Entry 5S4O (X-ray diffraction, 2.30 A resolution); this record covers chains A and E of the 6 polymer chains in the assembly.

[Chain A]
Name: Tubulin alpha-1B chain
From: Bos taurus
UniProtKB: P81947 (TBA1B_BOVIN); residue numbers follow UniProt; this construct covers 1-451
Sequence (451 residues; row label = number of the first residue in the row):
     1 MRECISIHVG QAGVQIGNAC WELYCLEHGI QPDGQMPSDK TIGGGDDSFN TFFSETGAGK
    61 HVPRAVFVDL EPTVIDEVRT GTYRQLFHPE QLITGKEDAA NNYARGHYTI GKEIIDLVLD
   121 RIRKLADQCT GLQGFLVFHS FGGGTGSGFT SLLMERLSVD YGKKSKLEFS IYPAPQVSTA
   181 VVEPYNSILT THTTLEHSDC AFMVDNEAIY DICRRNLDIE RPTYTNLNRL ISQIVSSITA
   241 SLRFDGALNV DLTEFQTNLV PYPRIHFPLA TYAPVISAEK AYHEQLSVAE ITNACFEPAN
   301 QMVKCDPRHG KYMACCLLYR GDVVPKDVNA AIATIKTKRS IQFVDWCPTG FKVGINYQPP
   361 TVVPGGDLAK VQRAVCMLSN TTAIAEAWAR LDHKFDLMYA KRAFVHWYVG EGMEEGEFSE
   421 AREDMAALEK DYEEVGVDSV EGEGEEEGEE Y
Unresolved in the structure: 438-451
Ion coordination: Ca2+: Asp-39, Thr-41, Gly-44, Glu-55
Residues lining bound ligands: GTP (guanosine-5'-triphosphate): Gly-10, Gln-11, Ala-12, Gln-15, Ile-16, Asp-69, Asp-98, Ala-99, Ala-100, Asn-101, Ser-140, Gly-142, Gly-143, Gly-144, Thr-145, Gly-146, Ile-171, Pro-173, Val-177, Ser-178, Thr-179, Glu-183, Asn-206, Tyr-224, Leu-227, Asn-228, Ile-231
What the authors report for this chain:
  - binding site for the ligand O0J: Thr-257

[Chain E]
Name: Stathmin-4
From: Rattus norvegicus
UniProtKB: P63043 (STMN4_RAT); residues 5-145 here correspond to UniProt positions 49-189 (UniProt number = residue number + 44)
Sequence (143 residues; numbered 3 to 145; the number before each row is that of its first residue):
     3 MADMEVIELN KCTSGQSFEV ILKPPSFDGV PEFNASLPRR RDPSLEEIQK KLEAAEERRK
    63 YQEAELLKHL AEKREHEREV IQKAIEENNN FIKMAKEKLA QKMESNKENR EAHLAAMLER
   123 LQEKDKHAEE VRKNKELKEE ASR
Unresolved in the structure: 3-5, 29-43, 144-145
Differences from the reference sequence: initiating methionine (3); expression tag (4)
UniProt features mapped onto this chain:
  - modified residue: Ser-46 (Phosphoserine)

[Chain A / chain E interface]
Pairs across the interface - 57 pairs, chain A then chain E:
  His-107(A) / Leu-54(E)
  Tyr-108(A) / Ala-57(E)  hydrophobic
  Thr-109(A) / Arg-61(E)  hydrogen bond
  Lys-112(A) / Leu-54(E)
  Lys-112(A) / Glu-58(E)  salt bridge
  Glu-155(A) / Ile-50(E)
  Glu-155(A) / Lys-53(E)  salt bridge
  Arg-156(A) / Leu-47(E)
  Arg-156(A) / Gln-51(E)
  Ser-158(A) / Asp-44(E)
  Val-159(A) / Pro-45(E)
  His-197(A) / Asp-44(E)  salt bridge
  His-197(A) / Pro-45(E)
  Asp-245(A) / Cys-14(E)
  Asp-245(A) / Ser-16(E)  hydrogen bond (backbone-side chain)
  Ala-247(A) / Asn-12(E)
  Ala-247(A) / Ser-19(E)
  Leu-248(A) / Ser-19(E)
  Pro-325(A) / Gln-18(E)
  Pro-325(A) / Phe-20(E)  hydrophobic
  Asn-329(A) / Met-6(E)
  Asn-329(A) / Val-8(E)
  Asn-329(A) / Phe-20(E)
  Asn-329(A) / Val-22(E)
  Ile-332(A) / Val-22(E)  hydrophobic
  Lys-336(A) / Leu-24(E)
  Asp-345(A) / Pro-27(E)
  Asp-345(A) / Ser-28(E)  hydrogen bond (backbone-backbone)
  Pro-348(A) / Lys-25(E)
  Pro-348(A) / Pro-27(E)
  Thr-349(A) / Ile-23(E)
  Thr-349(A) / Leu-24(E)  hydrogen bond (backbone-backbone)
  Thr-349(A) / Lys-25(E)  hydrogen bond (backbone-backbone)
  Gly-350(A) / Val-22(E)
  Phe-351(A) / Glu-21(E)
  Phe-351(A) / Val-22(E)  hydrogen bond (backbone-backbone)
  Phe-351(A) / Leu-24(E)  hydrophobic
  Lys-352(A) / Phe-20(E)
  Lys-352(A) / Glu-21(E)  salt bridge
  Val-353(A) / Ser-19(E)
  Val-353(A) / Phe-20(E)  hydrogen bond (backbone-backbone)
  Gly-354(A) / Gln-18(E)
  Ile-355(A) / Gly-17(E)
  Ile-355(A) / Gln-18(E)  hydrogen bond (backbone-backbone)
  Asn-356(A) / Ser-16(E)
  Tyr-357(A) / Thr-15(E)
  Tyr-357(A) / Ser-16(E)  hydrogen bond (backbone-backbone)
  Tyr-357(A) / Gly-17(E)
  Tyr-357(A) / Gln-18(E)  hydrogen bond
  Val-409(A) / Gln-64(E)  hydrogen bond (backbone-side chain)
  Gly-410(A) / Arg-61(E)
  Gly-410(A) / Gln-64(E)
  Glu-411(A) / Arg-61(E)  hydrogen bond (backbone-side chain)
  Gly-412(A) / Ala-57(E)
  Gly-412(A) / Arg-60(E)  hydrogen bond (backbone-side chain)
  Gly-412(A) / Arg-61(E)
  Glu-414(A) / Arg-60(E)  salt bridge
Also at the interface, not in a pair above, chain A (40 interface residues in all): Glu-113, Leu-152, Glu-196, Gly-246, Val-328, Ala-333, Cys-347, Met-413
Also at the interface, not in a pair above, chain E (31 interface residues in all): Ser-46, Glu-55

[Summary]
40 residues of chain A and 31 residues of chain E are in contact, with 13 hydrogen bonds and 5 salt bridges.
Polar pairs include Lys-112(A)/Glu-58(E), Glu-155(A)/Lys-53(E) and His-197(A)/Asp-44(E). Chain A binds GTP.
Asp-39(A), Thr-41(A), Gly-44(A) and Glu-55(A) coordinate Ca2+. From the paper: a binding site for the ligand
O0J at Thr-257(A).
Chain A is Tubulin alpha-1B chain (Bos taurus) and chain E is Stathmin-4 (Rattus norvegicus); the structure,
Tubulin-Z48847594-complex, was determined by X-ray diffraction (same publication as 5S4L, 5S4M, 5S4N, 5S4P,
5S4Q, 5S4R and 52 further entries).
